Entry 7ABH (electron microscopy, 4.50 A resolution (low resolution: residue-level contacts below are approximate; hydrogen-bond / salt-bridge calls are withheld)); this record covers chains 4 and E of the 16 polymer chains in the assembly.

Chain 4:
Molecule: Splicing factor 3A subunit 3
From: Homo sapiens
UniProt: Q12874 (SF3A3_HUMAN); numbering as in UniProt (aligned over 1-501)
Sequence (501 residues; each row starts with the number of its first residue):
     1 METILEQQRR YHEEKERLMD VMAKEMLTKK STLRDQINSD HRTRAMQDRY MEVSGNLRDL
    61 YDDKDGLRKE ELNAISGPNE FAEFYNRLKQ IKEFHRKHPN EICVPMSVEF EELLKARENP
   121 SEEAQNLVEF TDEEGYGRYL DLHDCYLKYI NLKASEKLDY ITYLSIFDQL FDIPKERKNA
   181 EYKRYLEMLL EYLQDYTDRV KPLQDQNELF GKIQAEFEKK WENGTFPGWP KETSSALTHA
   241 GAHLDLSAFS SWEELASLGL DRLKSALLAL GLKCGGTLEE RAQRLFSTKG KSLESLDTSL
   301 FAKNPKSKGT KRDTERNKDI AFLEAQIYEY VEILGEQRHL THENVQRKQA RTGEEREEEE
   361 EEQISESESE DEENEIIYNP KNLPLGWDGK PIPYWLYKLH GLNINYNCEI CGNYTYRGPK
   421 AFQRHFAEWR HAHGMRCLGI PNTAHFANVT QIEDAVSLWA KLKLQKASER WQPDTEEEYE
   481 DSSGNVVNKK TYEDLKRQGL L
Disordered / not traced: 1-391, 500-501
Swiss-Prot annotation at these positions:
  - zinc finger: Y406 to C437 (Matrin-type)
  - motif: K175 to N179 (Nuclear localization signal)
  - modified residue: M1 (N-acetylmethionine), S54 (Phosphoserine), S121 (Phosphoserine), S295 (Phosphoserine), S299 (Phosphoserine), S365 (Phosphoserine), S367 (Phosphoserine), S369 (Phosphoserine), T475 (Phosphothreonine)

Chain E:
Molecule: Splicing factor 3B subunit 3
From: Homo sapiens
UniProt: Q15393 (SF3B3_HUMAN); numbering as in UniProt (aligned over 1-1217)
Sequence (1217 residues; each row starts with the number of its first residue):
     1 MFLYNLTLQR ATGISFAIHG NFSGTKQQEI VVSRGKILEL LRPDPNTGKV HTLLTVEVFG
    61 VIRSLMAFRL TGGTKDYIVV GSDSGRIVIL EYQPSKNMFE KIHQETFGKS GCRRIVPGQF
   121 LAVDPKGRAV MISAIEKQKL VYILNRDAAA RLTISSPLEA HKANTLVYHV VGVDVGFENP
   181 MFACLEMDYE EADNDPTGEA AANTQQTLTF YELDLGLNHV VRKYSEPLEE HGNFLITVPG
   241 GSDGPSGVLI CSENYITYKN FGDQPDIRCP IPRRRNDLDD PERGMIFVCS ATHKTKSMFF
   301 FLAQTEQGDI FKITLETDED MVTEIRLKYF DTVPVAAAMC VLKTGFLFVA SEFGNHYLYQ
   361 IAHLGDDDEE PEFSSAMPLE EGDTFFFQPR PLKNLVLVDE LDSLSPILFC QIADLANEDT
   421 PQLYVACGRG PRSSLRVLRH GLEVSEMAVS ELPGNPNAVW TVRRHIEDEF DAYIIVSFVN
   481 ATLVLSIGET VEEVTDSGFL GTTPTLSCSL LGDDALVQVY PDGIRHIRAD KRVNEWKTPG
   541 KKTIVKCAVN QRQVVIALTG GELVYFEMDP SGQLNEYTER KEMSADVVCM SLANVPPGEQ
   601 RSRFLAVGLV DNTVRIISLD PSDCLQPLSM QALPAQPESL CIVEMGGTEK QDELGERGSI
   661 GFLYLNIGLQ NGVLLRTVLD PVTGDLSDTR TRYLGSRPVK LFRVRMQGQE AVLAMSSRSW
   721 LSYSYQSRFH LTPLSYETLE FASGFASEQC PEGIVAISTN TLRILALEKL GAVFNQVAFP
   781 LQYTPRKFVI HPESNNLIII ETDHNAYTEA TKAQRKQQMA EEMVEAAGED ERELAAEMAA
   841 AFLNENLPES IFGAPKAGNG QWASVIRVMN PIQGNTLDLV QLEQNEAAFS VAVCRFSNTG
   901 EDWYVLVGVA KDLILNPRSV AGGFVYTYKL VNNGEKLEFL HKTPVEEVPA AIAPFQGRVL
   961 IGVGKLLRVY DLGKKKLLRK CENKHIANYI SGIQTIGHRV IVSDVQESFI WVRYKRNENQ
  1021 LIIFADDTYP RWVTTASLLD YDTVAGADKF GNICVVRLPP NTNDEVDEDP TGNKALWDRG
  1081 LLNGASQKAE VIMNYHVGET VLSLQKTTLI PGGSESLVYT TLSGGIGILV PFTSHEDHDF
  1141 FQHVEMHLRS EHPPLCGRDH LSFRSYYFPV KNVIDGDLCE QFNSMEPNKQ KNVSEELDRT
  1201 PPEVSKKLED IRTRYAF
Disordered / not traced: 381-382, 646-661, 692-694, 830-833, 1068-1082
Swiss-Prot annotation at these positions:
  - region: E105 to Q119 (Interaction with PHF5A, SF3B1 and SF3B5), N145 to Y168 (Interaction with PHF5A, SF3B1 and SF3B5), D193 to H231 (Interaction with SF3B1 and SF3B5), R786 to H804 (Interaction with SF3B1 and SF3B5), T1028 to K1049 (Interaction with SF3B1), T1100 to S1123 (Interaction with SF3B5)
  - site: G284 (Interaction with SF3B5), E306 (Interaction with SF3B5), E352 (Interaction with SF3B5), R429 (Interaction with SF3B5), N916 (Interaction with SF3B5), N988 (Interaction with SF3B1), K1171 (Interaction with SF3B1)
  - modified residue: S156 (Phosphoserine), T1200 (Phosphothreonine)

How chain 4 and chain E interact:
Pairs across the interface (14; chain 4 residue first):
  R470(4) - C981(E)
  R470(4) - E982(E)
  W471(4) - R979(E)
  W471(4) - K980(E)
  W471(4) - C981(E)
  P473(4) - L978(E)
  P473(4) - R979(E)
  D481(4) - K974(E)
  S482(4) - K974(E)
  S483(4) - K975(E)
  G484(4) - K974(E)
  G484(4) - K975(E)
  N485(4) - K974(E)
  N485(4) - K975(E)
Also at the interface, not in a pair above, chain 4 (9 interface residues in all): E469

In short:
Chain 4 and chain E form an interface of 9 and 7 residues respectively.
Here chain 4 is Splicing factor 3A subunit 3 and chain E is Splicing factor 3B subunit 3, both from Homo
sapiens. Entry 7ABH (Human pre-Bact-2 spliceosome (SF3b/U2 snRNP portion)) was determined by electron
microscopy, deposited together with 7AAV and 7ABF.
